5HV4 - chain A; structure by X-ray diffraction, 2.35 A resolution.

# Chain A
Name: 2OG-Fe(II) oxygenase
Source organism: Bacillus anthracis
UniProtKB: Q81LZ8 (Q81LZ8_BACAN); the construct has insertions or renumbered stretches relative to UniProt, so the offset changes along the chain: 3-8 = UniProt 2-7; 12-216 = UniProt 12-216
Amino-acid sequence (217 residues; numbered 1 to 216 plus 4 insertion-coded residues; 3 numbers in that range are skipped by the numbering (no residue carries them; nothing is unmodelled there); the number before each row is that of its first residue; a row labelled like 8A-8D holds insertion residues (8A, then the next letters in order)):
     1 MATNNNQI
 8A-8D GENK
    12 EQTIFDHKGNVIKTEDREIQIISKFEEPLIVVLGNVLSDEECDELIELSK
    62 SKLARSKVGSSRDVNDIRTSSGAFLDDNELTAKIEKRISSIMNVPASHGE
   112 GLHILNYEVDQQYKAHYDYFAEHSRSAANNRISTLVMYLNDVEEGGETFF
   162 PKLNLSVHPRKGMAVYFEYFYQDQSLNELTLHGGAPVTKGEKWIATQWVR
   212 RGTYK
Not modelled in the structure: 1-2, 8A-8D, 66-83
Differences from the reference sequence: initiating methionine (1)
Bound ions: K+ site 1: Glu26, Glu154; K+ site 2 near Asp54 (its only coordinating residue here); Cd2+ site 1 near Glu55 (its only coordinating residue here); Cd2+ site 2: His109, Asp121; K+ site 3: Glu119, Glu202; Cd2+ site 3: His127, Asp129, His193 (together with 2-oxoglutaric acid); K+ site 4 near His134 (its only coordinating residue here); K+ site 5: Asp184, Ser186
Small-molecule neighbours: 2-oxoglutaric acid (AKG): Leu116, Tyr118, Tyr124, His127, Asp129, Thr145, Val147, Tyr149, Gly157, Glu158, Thr159, His193, Gly194, Gly195, Lys203, Ile205, Thr207, Trp209

# In short
Ligands of chain A: 2-oxoglutaric acid. The K+ site 1 is built by Glu26 and Glu154. The Cd2+ site 2 is built
by His109 and Asp121.
Chain A is 2OG-Fe(II) oxygenase (Bacillus anthracis); the structure, Crystal Structure of a Prolyl
4-Hydroxylase Complexed with Alpha-ketoglutarate from the Pathogenic Bacterium Bacillus anthracis in ..., was
determined by X-ray diffraction, deposited together with 5HV0.
